PDB entry 9EVC | electron microscopy, 3.73 A resolution | chain A

# Chain A
Molecule: Calcium-transporting ATPase lmo0841
Organism: Listeria monocytogenes
Notes: EC 7.2.2.10
UniProt: Q8Y8Q5 (LMCA1_LISMO); numbering as in UniProt (aligned over 2-880)
Amino-acid sequence (880 residues; each row starts with the number of its first residue):
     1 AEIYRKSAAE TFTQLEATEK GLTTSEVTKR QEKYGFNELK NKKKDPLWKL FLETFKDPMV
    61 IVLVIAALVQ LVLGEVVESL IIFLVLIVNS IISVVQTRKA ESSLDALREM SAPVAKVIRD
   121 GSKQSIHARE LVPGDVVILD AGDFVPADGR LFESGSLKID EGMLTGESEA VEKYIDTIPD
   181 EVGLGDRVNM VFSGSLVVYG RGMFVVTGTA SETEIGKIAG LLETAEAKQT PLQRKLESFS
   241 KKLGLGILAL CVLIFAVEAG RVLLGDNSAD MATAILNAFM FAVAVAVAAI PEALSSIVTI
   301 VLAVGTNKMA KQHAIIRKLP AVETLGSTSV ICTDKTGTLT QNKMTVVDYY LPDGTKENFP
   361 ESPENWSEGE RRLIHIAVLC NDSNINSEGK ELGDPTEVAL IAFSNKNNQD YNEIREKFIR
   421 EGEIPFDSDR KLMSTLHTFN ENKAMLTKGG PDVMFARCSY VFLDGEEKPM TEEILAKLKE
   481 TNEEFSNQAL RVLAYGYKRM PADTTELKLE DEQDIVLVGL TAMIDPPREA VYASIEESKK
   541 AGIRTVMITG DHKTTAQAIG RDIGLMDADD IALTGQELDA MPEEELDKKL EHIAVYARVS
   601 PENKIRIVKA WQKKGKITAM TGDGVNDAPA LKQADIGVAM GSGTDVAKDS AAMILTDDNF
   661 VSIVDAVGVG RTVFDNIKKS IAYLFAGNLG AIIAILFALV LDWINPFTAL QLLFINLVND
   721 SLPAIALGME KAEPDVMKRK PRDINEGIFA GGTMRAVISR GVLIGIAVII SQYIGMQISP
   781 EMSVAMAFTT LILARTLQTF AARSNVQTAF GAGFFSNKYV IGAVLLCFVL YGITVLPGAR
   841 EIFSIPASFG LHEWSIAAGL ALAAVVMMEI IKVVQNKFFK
Not modelled in the structure: 19-25, 39-44, 219-228
Construct notes: expression tag (1)
Curated features (UniProtKB/Swiss-Prot):
  - active site: D334 (4-aspartylphosphate intermediate)
  - binding site (Ca(2+)): V287, A288, I290, E292, N716, D720
  - mutagenesis: T54 (T54Q: Increases sensitivity to CPA. CPA-sensitive; when associated with P-295), M59 (M59L: Does not affect sensitivity to CPA), S240 (S240G: Does not affect sensitivity to CPA), S295 (S295P: Strongly increases sensitivity to CPA. CPA-sensitive; when associated with Q-54), A691 (A691E: Displays optimal activity near pH 8.0), R795 (R795E: Displays optimal activity near pH 8.0; R795K: Shows very low activity, but no change in pH-dependence; R795Q: Displays optimal activity near pH 8.5)
Metal / ion sites: Ca2+: V287, A288, I290, E292, N716, D720
What the authors report for this chain:
  - Ca2+ coordination: E292, N716, D720
  - Ca2+ coordination: V287, A288, I290 (from molecular simulation)
  - conformationally variable residues (side-chain flip): D720

# In short
V287, A288, I290, E292, N716 and D720 coordinate Ca2+. Curated annotation (UniProt) lists active-site residue
D334, 6 Ca2+-binding residues and 6 mutagenesis sites. From the paper: Ca2+ coordination by E292, N716 and
D720 among others; conformational variability at D720.
Chain A is Calcium-transporting ATPase lmo0841 (Listeria monocytogenes); the structure, CryoEM structure of
LMCA1 in E1-Ca state, was determined by electron microscopy, deposited together with 9EUQ.
